PDB entry 8ZI1 | electron microscopy, 2.92 A resolution | chains B and g of the 8 polymer chains in the assembly

Chain B:
Name: ATP synthase subunit alpha
Organism: Acinetobacter baumannii AB5075
Notes: EC 7.1.2.2
UniProt: A3M142 (ATPA_ACIBT); residues 1-514 here = UniProt positions 1-514
Amino-acid sequence (514 residues; each row starts with the number of its first residue):
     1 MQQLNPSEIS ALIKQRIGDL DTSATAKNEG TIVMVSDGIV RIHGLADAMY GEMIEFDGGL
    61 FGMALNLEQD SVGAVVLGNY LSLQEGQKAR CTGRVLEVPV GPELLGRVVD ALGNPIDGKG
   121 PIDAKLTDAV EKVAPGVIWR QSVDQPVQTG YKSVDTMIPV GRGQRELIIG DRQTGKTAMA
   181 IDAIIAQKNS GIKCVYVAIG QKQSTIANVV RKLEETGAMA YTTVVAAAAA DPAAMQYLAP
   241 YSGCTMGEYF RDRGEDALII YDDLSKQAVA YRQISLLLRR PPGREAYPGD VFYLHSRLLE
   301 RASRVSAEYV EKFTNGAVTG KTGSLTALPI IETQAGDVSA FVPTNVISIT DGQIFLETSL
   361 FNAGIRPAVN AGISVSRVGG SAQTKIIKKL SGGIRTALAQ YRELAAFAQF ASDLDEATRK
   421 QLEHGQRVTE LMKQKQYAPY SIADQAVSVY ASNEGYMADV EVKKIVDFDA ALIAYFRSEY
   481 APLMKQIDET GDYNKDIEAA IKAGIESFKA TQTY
Unresolved in the structure: 1-25
Small-molecule neighbours: ATP (adenosine-5'-triphosphate): Y151, R172, Q173, T174, G175, K176, T177, A178, F361, R366, P367, Q434, K435, Q436
UniProt features mapped onto this chain:
  - binding site (ATP): G170 to T177
  - site: S374 (Required for activity)

Chain g:
Name: ATP synthase gamma chain
Organism: Acinetobacter baumannii AB5075
UniProt: A3M143 (ATPG_ACIBT); numbering as in UniProt (aligned over 1-289)
Amino-acid sequence (289 residues; each row starts with the number of its first residue):
     1 MANLKEIRAK VASIKSTQKI TRAMQMVAAS KMRRAQERMA QGRPYADNMR RVIAHLVQAN
    61 PEYKHRYMVD RPVKRVGYII VSSDRGLAGG LNINLFKKVV QHVKAQQEQS IEVQFALIGQ
   121 KAVSFFKNYG GKVLGATTQI GDAPSLEQLT GSVQVMLDAF DKGELDRIYL VSNGFVNAMT
   181 QKPKVEQLVP LAPAEEGDDL NRTYGWDYIY EPEAEELLNG LLVRYIESMV YQGVIENVAC
   241 EQSARMVAMK AATDNAGQLI KDLQLIYNKL RQAAITQEIS EIVGGAAAV
Unresolved in the structure: 1

Chain B / chain g interface:
Contacting residue pairs (12):
  R279(B) with V289(g)
  P282(B) with I282(g), hydrophobic
  R284(B) with I275(g)
  A286(B) with I282(g)
  A335(B) with K5(g); R8(g)
  D337(B) with R8(g), salt bridge
  A406(B) with A23(g), hydrophobic
  F407(B) with A23(g), hydrophobic; M26(g), hydrophobic
  F410(B) with V27(g), hydrophobic
  D413(B) with K31(g), salt bridge
Other interface residues (no listed pair), chain B (12 interface residues in all): G283, E285
Other interface residues (no listed pair), chain g (13 interface residues in all): K19, I20, M24, S30

Overview:
The interface between chain B and chain g involves 12 residues on one side and 13 on the other; the contacts
include 2 salt bridges. Polar contacts include D337(B)-R8(g) and D413(B)-K31(g). Chain B binds ATP. From
UniProt: 8 ATP-binding residues on chain B.
Chain B is ATP synthase subunit alpha and chain g is ATP synthase gamma chain, both from Acinetobacter
baumannii AB5075; the structure, Cryo-EM reveals transition states of the Acinetobacter baumannii F1-ATPase
rotary subunits gamma and epsilon and novel ..., was determined by electron microscopy together with 8ZI0,
8ZI2 and 8ZI3 from the same study.
